Entry 7ZME (electron microscopy, 2.83 A resolution); this record covers chains 1 and D of the 26 polymer chains in the assembly.

[Chain 1]
Protein: NADH-ubiquinone oxidoreductase chain 1
Source organism: Chaetomium thermophilum var. thermophilum DSM 1495
Notes: EC 7.1.1.2
UniProtKB: G1DJA6 (G1DJA6_CHATD); residues 1-378 here = UniProt positions 1-378
Amino-acid sequence (378 residues; numbered 1 to 378; the number before each row is that of its first residue):
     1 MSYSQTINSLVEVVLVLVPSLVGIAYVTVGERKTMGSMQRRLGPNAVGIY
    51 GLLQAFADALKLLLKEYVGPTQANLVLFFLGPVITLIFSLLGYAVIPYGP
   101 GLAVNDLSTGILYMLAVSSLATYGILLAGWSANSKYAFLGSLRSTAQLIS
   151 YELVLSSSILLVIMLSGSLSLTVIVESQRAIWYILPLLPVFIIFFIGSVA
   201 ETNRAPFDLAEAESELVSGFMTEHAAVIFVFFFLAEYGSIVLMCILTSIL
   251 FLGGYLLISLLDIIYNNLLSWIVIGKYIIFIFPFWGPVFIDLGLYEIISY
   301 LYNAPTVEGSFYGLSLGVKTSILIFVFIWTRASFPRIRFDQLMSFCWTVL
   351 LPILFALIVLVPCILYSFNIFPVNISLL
Unresolved in the structure: 259-302
Residues lining bound ligands:
  - 1,2-Distearoyl-sn-glycerophosphoethanolamine (3PE), molecule 1: F88, L91, N105, L107, Y113
  - 1,2-Distearoyl-sn-glycerophosphoethanolamine (3PE), molecule 2: P186, L187, P189, L357, L360, V361, I364, F368
  - 1,2-Distearoyl-sn-glycerophosphoethanolamine (3PE), molecule 3: P189, I192, I193, F195, I196, V199, P206, F207, T330, F334, I337, F345, V349, L350, I353
  - 1,2-Distearoyl-sn-glycerophosphoethanolamine (3PE), molecule 4: P352, F355, A356, V359
  - 1,2-diacyl-sn-glycero-3-phosphocholine (PC1): Y26, N45, A46, V47, G48, I49, L52, L53

[Chain D]
Protein: Subunit NDUFA1 of NADH-ubiquinone oxidoreductase (Complex I)
Source organism: Chaetomium thermophilum var. thermophilum DSM 1495
Amino-acid sequence (86 residues; row label = number of the first residue in the row; X marks 5 residues of unknown identity (built as UNK)):
     1 MPVPFETLIPYGIIIAMFGVTGAGMAKVRHMFNGDKRHRWSVDQWDKQQM
    51 ERDRRLTGHLRGQTDNPIAPPGFEFNNPWKVXXXXX
Unresolved in the structure: 1

[How chain 1 and chain D interact]
Pairs across the interface (86):
  M1(1) with F32(D); N33(D); H59(D), hydrogen bond (backbone-side chain)
  S2(1) with M31(D), hydrogen bond (side chain-backbone); F32(D), hydrogen bond (side chain-backbone); G34(D), hydrogen bond (side chain-backbone); H59(D), hydrogen bond
  Y3(1) with V28(D), hydrogen bond (side chain-backbone); M31(D), hydrophobic; F32(D)
  S4(1) with F32(D)
  Q5(1) with F32(D)
  N8(1) with V28(D); F32(D)
  V11(1) with V28(D), hydrophobic
  E12(1) with M25(D); V28(D); R29(D), salt bridge
  L15(1) with T21(D), hydrogen bond (backbone-side chain); G24(D); M25(D); V28(D), hydrophobic
  V16(1) with M25(D), hydrophobic
  P19(1) with M17(D), hydrophobic; T21(D)
  V22(1) with M17(D), hydrophobic
  Y26(1) with P10(D); I13(D), hydrophobic; I14(D)
  V27(1) with I14(D), hydrophobic
  V29(1) with P10(D), hydrophobic
  G30(1) with P10(D)
  K33(1) with E6(D); T7(D), hydrogen bond (backbone-side chain)
  T34(1) with T7(D); Y11(D), hydrogen bond
  S37(1) with T7(D), hydrogen bond
  Y50(1) with E6(D); I9(D), hydrophobic
  L52(1) with I9(D), hydrophobic; I13(D), hydrophobic
  Y98(1) with F18(D), hydrophobic; T21(D); G22(D)
  P100(1) with H38(D), hydrogen bond (backbone-side chain); W40(D)
  G101(1) with R29(D), hydrogen bond (backbone-side chain); H38(D); W40(D)
  L102(1) with M25(D); A26(D), hydrophobic; R29(D); H38(D)
  A103(1) with M25(D); R29(D), hydrogen bond (backbone-side chain)
  D106(1) with W40(D); S41(D), hydrogen bond (side chain-backbone)
  T172(1) with S41(D)
  V173(1) with S41(D)
  I245(1) with F18(D), hydrophobic
  N303(1) with K27(D)
  P305(1) with H30(D)
  T306(1) with A23(D); K27(D)
  E308(1) with R37(D), salt bridge
  G309(1) with G22(D); A23(D); A26(D)
  S310(1) with G19(D); A23(D)
  G313(1) with F18(D); G19(D)
  L314(1) with I15(D); G19(D)
  L316(1) with F18(D), hydrophobic
  G317(1) with I15(D); F18(D)
  V318(1) with I15(D), hydrophobic
  S321(1) with Y11(D); I14(D); I15(D)
  F325(1) with Y11(D)
  I328(1) with Y11(D)
  S376(1) with D43(D)
  L378(1) with W40(D), hydrogen bond (backbone-side chain); S41(D)
Also at the interface, not in a pair above, chain 1 (50 interface residues in all): G23, V104, T320, I324
Also at the interface, not in a pair above, chain D (37 interface residues in all): P4, F5, A16, V20, L60, R61

[In short]
The interface between chain 1 and chain D involves 50 residues on one side and 37 on the other; the contacts
include 15 hydrogen bonds and 2 salt bridges. Polar pairs include E12(1)-R29(D), E308(1)-R37(D) and
M1(1)-H59(D). Chain 1 binds 4 copies of 1,2-Distearoyl-sn-glycerophosphoethanolamine and
1,2-diacyl-sn-glycero-3-phosphocholine.
Chain 1 is NADH-ubiquinone oxidoreductase chain 1 and chain D is Subunit NDUFA1 of NADH-ubiquinone
oxidoreductase (Complex I), both from Chaetomium thermophilum var. thermophilum DSM 1495; the structure,
CryoEM structure of mitochondrial complex I from Chaetomium thermophilum (state 2) - membrane arm, was
determined by electron microscopy together with 7ZM7, 7ZM8, 7ZMB, 7ZMG and 7ZMH from the same study.
